PDB entry 6LXN | X-ray diffraction, 2.93 A resolution | chains D and B of the 4 polymer chains in the assembly

Chain D:
Molecule: 27-nt DNA strand
Sequence (27 nucleotides; numbered 1 to 27; the number before each row is that of its first residue):
     1 AAAATATGTAACCAAAAGTAAAATTTC

Chain B:
Molecule: Transcriptional regulatory protein OmpR
Source organism: Escherichia coli
UniProt: A0A376JR14 (A0A376JR14_ECOLX); residues 2-105 here correspond to UniProt positions 126-229 (UniProt number = residue number + 124)
Amino-acid sequence (113 residues; numbered 1 to 113; the number before each row is that of its first residue):
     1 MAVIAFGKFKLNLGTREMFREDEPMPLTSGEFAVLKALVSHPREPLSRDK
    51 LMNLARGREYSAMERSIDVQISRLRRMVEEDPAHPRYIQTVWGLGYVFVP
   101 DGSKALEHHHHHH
Disordered / not traced: 1, 103-113
Construct notes: initiating methionine (1); expression tag (106-113)

Interface between chain D and chain B:
Residue-residue contacts (18):
  DA16(D) - Trp92(B)  sugar contact
  DA16(D) - Gly93(B)  phosphate contact
  DA17(D) - Arg48(B)  salt bridge to the phosphate
  DA17(D) - Arg65(B)  base contact
  DA17(D) - Asp68(B)  sugar contact
  DA17(D) - Val91(B)  phosphate contact
  DA17(D) - Trp92(B)  sugar contact
  DA17(D) - Gly93(B)  hydrogen bond to the phosphate
  DA17(D) - Leu94(B)  phosphate contact
  DG18(D) - Arg65(B)  hydrogen bond to the base
  DG18(D) - Arg75(B)  salt bridge to the phosphate
  DG18(D) - Thr90(B)  phosphate contact
  DG18(D) - Tyr96(B)  hydrogen bond to the phosphate
  DT19(D) - Arg65(B)  hydrogen bond to the base
  DT19(D) - Asp68(B)  base contact
  DT19(D) - Val69(B)  base contact
  DT19(D) - Ser72(B)  hydrogen bond to the phosphate
  DA20(D) - Arg76(B)  salt bridge to the phosphate

Overview:
Chain D and chain B form an interface of 5 and 13 residues respectively; the contacts include 5 hydrogen bonds
and 3 salt bridges. Among the polar pairs are DG18(D)-Arg65(B), DT19(D)-Arg65(B) and DA17(D)-Gly93(B).
Chain D is a 27-nt DNA strand and chain B is Transcriptional regulatory protein OmpR (Escherichia coli); the
structure, Crystal structure of C-terminal DNA-binding domain of Escherichia coli OmpR in complex with F1-DNA,
was determined by X-ray diffraction (same publication as 6LXL and 6LXM).
